Entry 6DFG (electron microscopy, 4.42 A resolution (low resolution: residue-level contacts below are approximate; hydrogen-bond / salt-bridge calls are withheld)); this record covers chains G and J of the 12 polymer chains in the assembly.

== Chain G ==
Protein: mature BG18 fragment antigen binding heavy chain
Source organism: Homo sapiens
Amino-acid sequence (233 residues; each row starts with the number of its first residue; a row labelled like 82A-82C holds insertion residues (82A, then the next letters in order)):
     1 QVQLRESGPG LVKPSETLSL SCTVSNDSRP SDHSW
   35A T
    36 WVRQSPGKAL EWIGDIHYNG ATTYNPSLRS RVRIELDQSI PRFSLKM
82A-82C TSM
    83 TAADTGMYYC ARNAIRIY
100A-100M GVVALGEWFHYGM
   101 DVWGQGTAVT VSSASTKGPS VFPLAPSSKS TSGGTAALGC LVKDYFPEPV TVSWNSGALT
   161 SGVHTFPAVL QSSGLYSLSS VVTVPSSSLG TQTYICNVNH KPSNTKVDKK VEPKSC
Not modelled in the structure: 1, 114-216
Disulfides: Cys22-Cys92
Glycans and other covalent adducts: N-acetylglucosamine (NAG) linked to Asn26

== Chain J ==
Protein: mature BG18 fragment antigen binding light chain
Source organism: Homo sapiens
Amino-acid sequence (214 residues; numbered 1 to 212 plus 3 insertion-coded residues; 1 number in that range is skipped by the numbering (no residue carries it; nothing is unmodelled there); the number before each row is that of its first residue; a row labelled like 95A-95B holds insertion residues (95A, then the next letters in order)):
     1 SSELTQPPS
    11 VSVSPGQTAR ITCSGAPLTS RFTYWYRQKP GQAPVLIISR SSQRSSGWSG RFSASWSGTT
    71 VTLTIRGVQA DDEADYYCQS SDTSD
95A-95B SY
    96 KMFGGGTKLT V
  106A L
   107 GQPKAAPSVT LFPPSSEELQ ANKATLVCLI SDFYPGAVTV AWKADSSPVK AGVETTTPSK
   167 QSNNKYAASS YLSLTPEQWK SHRSYSCQVT HEGSTVEKTV APTECS
Not modelled in the structure: 1-2, 107-212
Disulfides: Cys23-Cys88

== Interface between chain G and chain J ==
Contacting residue pairs (31):
  Val37(G) - Phe98(J)
  Gln39(G) - Gln38(J)
  Lys43(G) - Tyr87(J)
  Ala44(G) - Tyr87(J)
  Ala44(G) - Gly99(J)
  Ala44(G) - Gly100(J)
  Leu45(G) - Phe98(J)
  Glu46(G) - Phe98(J)
  Trp47(G) - Lys96(J)
  Trp47(G) - Phe98(J)
  Asp50(G) - Lys96(J)
  Tyr91(G) - Gln38(J)
  Tyr91(G) - Gln42(J)
  Tyr91(G) - Ala43(J)
  Asn95(G) - Tyr34(J)
  Arg98(G) - Arg50(J)
  Tyr100(G) - Gln53(J)
  Phe100I(G) - Arg50(J)
  Phe100I(G) - Ser51(J)
  Phe100I(G) - Ser52(J)
  His100J(G) - Tyr34(J)
  His100J(G) - Arg50(J)
  Tyr100K(G) - Ser49(J)
  Tyr100K(G) - Arg50(J)
  Gly100L(G) - Tyr34(J)
  Met100M(G) - Tyr36(J)
  Met100M(G) - Leu46(J)
  Asp101(G) - Leu46(J)
  Trp103(G) - Tyr36(J)
  Trp103(G) - Pro44(J)
  Gly104(G) - Ala43(J)
Other interface residues (no listed pair), chain G (21 interface residues in all): Pro61
Other interface residues (no listed pair), chain J (18 interface residues in all): Tyr95B

== Summary ==
21 residues of chain G face 18 of chain J across their interface. N-acetylglucosamine is covalently linked to
Asn26(G).
Here chain G is mature BG18 fragment antigen binding heavy chain and chain J is mature BG18 fragment antigen
binding light chain, both from Homo sapiens. Entry 6DFG (BG505 MD39 SOSIP trimer in complex with mature BG18
fragment antigen binding) was determined by electron microscopy.
